PDB entry 8T9U | X-ray diffraction, 1.47 A resolution | chains D and F of the 3 polymer chains in the assembly

Chain D:
Molecule: 16-nt DNA strand
Sequence (16 nucleotides; each row starts with the number of its first residue):
    17 TCCCACTTCC GCTTAT

Chain F:
Protein: Transcription factor PU.1
From: Homo sapiens
Notes: fragment: ETS-Domain
Reference sequence: P17947 (SPI1_HUMAN); numbering as in UniProt (aligned over 165-270)
Sequence (106 residues; row label = number of the first residue in the row):
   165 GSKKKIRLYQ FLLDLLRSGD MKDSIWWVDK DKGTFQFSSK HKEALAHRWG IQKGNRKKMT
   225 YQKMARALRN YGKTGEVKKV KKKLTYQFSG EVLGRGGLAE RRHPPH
Not modelled in the structure: 165-168, 260-270
What the authors report for this chain:
  - binding site for the 16-nt DNA strand: Arg-230
  - specificity-determining residues: Gln-226, Arg-233 (proposed by the authors, not directly observed)

Chain D / chain F interface:
Residue-residue contacts (18):
  DA21(D) / Arg-171(F)  salt bridge to the phosphate
  DC22(D) / Arg-171(F)  salt bridge to the phosphate
  DC22(D) / Leu-172(F)  hydrogen bond to the phosphate
  DC22(D) / Lys-217(F)  hydrogen bond to the phosphate
  DC22(D) / Tyr-235(F)  hydrogen bond to the phosphate
  DT23(D) / Trp-213(F)  hydrogen bond to the phosphate
  DT23(D) / Lys-217(F)  salt bridge to the phosphate
  DT23(D) / Asn-219(F)  hydrogen bond to the phosphate
  DT23(D) / Met-223(F)  phosphate contact
  DT23(D) / Asn-234(F)  base contact
  DT24(D) / Asn-219(F)  phosphate contact
  DT24(D) / Arg-220(F)  phosphate contact
  DT24(D) / Lys-221(F)  hydrogen bond to the phosphate
  DT24(D) / Lys-227(F)  salt bridge to the phosphate
  DT24(D) / Arg-230(F)  base contact
  DC25(D) / Lys-221(F)  salt bridge to the phosphate
  DC26(D) / Gln-226(F)  base contact
  DG27(D) / Gln-226(F)  base contact
Also at the interface, not in a pair above, chain F (16 interface residues in all): Ile-170, Lys-222, Ala-231

In short:
7 residues of chain D and 16 residues of chain F are in contact; the contacts include 6 hydrogen bonds and 5
salt bridges. Among the polar pairs are DC22(D)/Leu-172(F), DC22(D)/Lys-217(F) and DC22(D)/Tyr-235(F). The
paper reports a binding site for the 16-nt DNA strand at Arg-230(F); specificity determinants Gln-226(F) and
Arg-233(F).
Chain D is a 16-nt DNA strand and chain F is Transcription factor PU.1 (Homo sapiens); the structure, Human
PU.1 ETS-domain (165-270) in complex with d(AATAAGCGIAAGTGGG), was determined by X-ray diffraction (same
publication as 8SMH, 8SMJ and 8SP1).
